Entry 8T1Q (X-ray diffraction, 1.70 A resolution); this record covers chain A.

== Chain A ==
Molecule: Cleavage and polyadenylation specificity factor subunit 3
From: Homo sapiens
Notes: EC 3.1.27.-
UniProt: Q9UKF6 (CPSF3_HUMAN); residue numbers follow UniProt; this construct covers 1-459
Sequence (479 residues; row label = number of the first residue in the row; numbers below 1 keep their minus sign (Met-19 is residue -19)):
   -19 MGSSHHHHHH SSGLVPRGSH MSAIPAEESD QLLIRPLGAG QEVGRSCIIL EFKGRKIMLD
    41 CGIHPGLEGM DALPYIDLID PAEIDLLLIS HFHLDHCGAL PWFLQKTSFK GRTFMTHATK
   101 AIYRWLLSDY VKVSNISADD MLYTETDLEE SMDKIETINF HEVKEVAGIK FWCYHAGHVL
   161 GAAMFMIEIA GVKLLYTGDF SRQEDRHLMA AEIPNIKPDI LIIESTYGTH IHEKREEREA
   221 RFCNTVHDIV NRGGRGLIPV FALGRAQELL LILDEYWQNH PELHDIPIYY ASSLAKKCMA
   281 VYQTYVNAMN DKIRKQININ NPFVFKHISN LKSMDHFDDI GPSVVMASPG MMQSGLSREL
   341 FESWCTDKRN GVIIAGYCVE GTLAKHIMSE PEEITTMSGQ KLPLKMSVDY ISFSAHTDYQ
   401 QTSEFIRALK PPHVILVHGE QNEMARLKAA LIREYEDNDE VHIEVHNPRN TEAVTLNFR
Not modelled in the structure: -19 to -7, 0-2, 114-120, 274-279, 286-302
Sequence notes: initiating methionine (-19); expression tag (-18 to 0)
Swiss-Prot annotation at these positions:
  - active site: His396 (Proton donor)
  - binding site (Zn(2+)): His71, His73, Asp75, His76, His158, Asp179, His418
  - modified residue: Ser2 (N-acetylserine)
  - natural variant: Ile354 (I354T: In NEDMHS; uncertain significance)
  - mutagenesis: His73 (H73A: Inhibits histone 3'-end processing), Asp75 to His76 (Loss of histone 3'-end processing), Asp75 (D75A: Inhibits histone 3'-end processing), His76 (H76A: Inhibits histone 3'-end processing), Ser334 (S334A: Does not inhibit histone 3'-end processing), His396 (H396A: Inhibits histone 3'-end processing)
Metal / ion sites: Fe ion site 1: His71, His73, His158, Asp179 (together with XYX); Fe ion site 2: Asp75, His76, Asp179, His418 (together with XYX)
Ligand contacts: XYX (3-[7,7-bis(oxidanyl)-8-oxa-7-boranuidabicyclo[4.3.0]nona-1,3,5-trien-5-yl]-N-[3-(4-ethanoylphenyl)phenyl]propanamide): Val23, Ile43, Pro45, His71, His73, Leu74, Asp75, His76, Tyr110, Val113, His158, Asp179, Phe241, Pro329, Met331, Gln333, Ser334, Tyr357, Val359, His396, His418

== In short ==
Ligands of chain A: compound XYX. His71, His73, His158 and Asp179 coordinate Fe ion site 1. Asp75, His76,
Asp179 and His418 form the Fe ion site 2. Curated annotation (UniProt) lists active-site residue His396, 7
Zn2+-binding residues and 5 mutagenesis sites.
Chain A is Cleavage and polyadenylation specificity factor subunit 3 (Homo sapiens); the structure, Crystal
structure of human CPSF73 catalytic segment in complex with compound 1, was determined by X-ray diffraction
(same publication as 8T1R).
